4Z1L - chains F and G of the 28 polymer chains in the assembly; structure by X-ray diffraction, 3.00 A resolution.

== Chain F ==
Name: Probable proteasome subunit alpha type-7
From: Saccharomyces cerevisiae
Notes: EC 3.4.25.1
UniProtKB: P21242 (PSA7_YEAST); residues -3 to 284 here correspond to UniProt positions 1-288 (UniProt number = residue number + 4)
Amino-acid sequence (288 residues; numbered -3 to 284; the number before each row is that of its first residue; numbers below 1 keep their minus sign (Met-3 is residue -3)):
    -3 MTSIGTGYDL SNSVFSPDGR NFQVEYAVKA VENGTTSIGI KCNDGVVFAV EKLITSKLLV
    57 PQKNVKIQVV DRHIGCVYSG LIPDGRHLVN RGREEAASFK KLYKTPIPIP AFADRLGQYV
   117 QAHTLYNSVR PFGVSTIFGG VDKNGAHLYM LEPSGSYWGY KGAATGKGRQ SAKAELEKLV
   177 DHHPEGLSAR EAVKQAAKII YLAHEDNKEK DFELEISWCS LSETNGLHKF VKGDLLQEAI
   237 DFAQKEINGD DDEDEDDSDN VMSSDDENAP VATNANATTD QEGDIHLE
Unresolved in the structure: -3 to 1, 245-284
Curated features (UniProtKB/Swiss-Prot):
  - modified residue: Thr-2 (N-acetylthreonine)

== Chain G ==
Name: Proteasome subunit alpha type-1
From: Saccharomyces cerevisiae
Notes: EC 3.4.25.1
UniProtKB: P21243 (PSA1_YEAST); residues -8 to 243 here correspond to UniProt positions 1-252 (UniProt number = residue number + 9)
Amino-acid sequence (252 residues; each row starts with the number of its first residue; numbers below 1 keep their minus sign (Met-8 is residue -8)):
    -8 MSGAAAASAA GYDRHITIFS PEGRLYQVEY AFKATNQTNI NSLAVRGKDC TVVISQKKVP
    52 DKLLDPTTVS YIFCISRTIG MVVNGPIPDA RNAALRAKAE AAEFRYKYGY DMPCDVLAKR
   112 MANLSQIYTQ RAYMRPLGVI LTFVSVDEEL GPSIYKTDPA GYYVGYKATA TGPKQQEITT
   172 NLENHFKKSK IDHINEESWE KVVEFAITHM IDALGTEFSK NDLEVGVATK DKFFTLSAEN
   232 IEERLVAIAE QD
Unresolved in the structure: -8 to 1, 243
Bound ions: Mg2+: Thr8, Tyr119, Arg122, Met125

== Chain F / chain G interface ==
Contacting residue pairs (65; chain F residue first):
  Thr2(F) with His6(G)
  Gly3(F) with His6(G)
  Tyr4(F) with Arg5(G); His6(G); Tyr21(G)
  Ser9(F) with Arg126(G)
  Val10(F) with His6(G); Gln18(G)
  Phe11(F) with Gln18(G), hydrogen bond (backbone-side chain); Tyr21(G); Ala22(G), hydrophobic; Ala25(G), hydrophobic; Arg126(G); Pro127(G); Gly129(G)
  Ser12(F) with Tyr21(G)
  Pro13(F) with Tyr21(G), hydrophobic; Lys24(G), hydrogen bond (backbone-side chain)
  Asp14(F) with Lys24(G)
  Gly15(F) with Tyr21(G); Ala25(G)
  Lys37(F) with Asp56(G), salt bridge
  Asp110(F) with Arg82(G)
  Gln114(F) with Arg82(G), hydrogen bond (side chain-backbone); Asn83(G); Leu86(G)
  Gln117(F) with Pro79(G); Asp80(G); Asn83(G), hydrogen bond; Arg126(G)
  Thr120(F) with Arg126(G), hydrogen bond (backbone-side chain)
  Leu121(F) with Asn83(G); Tyr124(G); Arg126(G); Leu128(G), hydrophobic
  Tyr122(F) with Tyr124(G); Met125(G), hydrophobic
  Ser150(F) with Pro79(G)
  Gly151(F) with Pro79(G)
  Ser152(F) with Ile78(G); Pro79(G)
  Tyr153(F) with Arg82(G), hydrogen bond (backbone-side chain)
  Trp154(F) with Leu55(G), hydrophobic; Thr59(G); Val60(G), hydrophobic; Ser61(G); Tyr62(G); Ile78(G), hydrophobic; Arg82(G)
  Gly155(F) with Leu55(G); Asp56(G), hydrogen bond (backbone-backbone); Thr59(G), hydrogen bond (backbone-side chain)
  Tyr156(F) with Leu54(G); Leu55(G); Asp56(G)
  Lys157(F) with Lys53(G); Leu54(G), hydrogen bond (backbone-backbone); Leu55(G)
  Gly158(F) with Leu54(G), hydrogen bond (backbone-backbone)
  Lys169(F) with Leu54(G)
  Leu172(F) with Leu54(G), hydrophobic
  Glu173(F) with Lys53(G), salt bridge; Leu54(G)
  Val176(F) with Leu54(G), hydrophobic
  Asp177(F) with Lys53(G), salt bridge
Other interface residues (no listed pair), chain F (32 interface residues in all): Tyr145
Other interface residues (no listed pair), chain G (29 interface residues in all): Asp52, Pro57

== Summary ==
32 residues of chain F and 29 residues of chain G are in contact; the contacts include 10 hydrogen bonds and 3
salt bridges. Among the polar pairs are Lys37(F)-Asp56(G), Glu173(F)-Lys53(G) and Asp177(F)-Lys53(G). The Mg2+
site is built by Thr8(G), Tyr119(G), Arg122(G) and Met125(G).
Chain F is Probable proteasome subunit alpha type-7 and chain G is Proteasome subunit alpha type-1, both from
Saccharomyces cerevisiae; the structure, Yeast 20S proteasome in complex with belactosin C derivative 3, was
determined by X-ray diffraction.
